PDB entry 7Z1O | electron microscopy, 2.70 A resolution | chains A and R of the 20 polymer chains in the assembly

[Chain A]
Protein: DNA-directed RNA polymerase III subunit RPC1
From: Saccharomyces cerevisiae W303
Notes: EC 2.7.7.6
Reference sequence: P04051 (RPC1_YEAST); residue numbers follow UniProt; this construct covers 1-1460
Amino-acid sequence (1460 residues; numbered 1 to 1460; the number before each row is that of its first residue):
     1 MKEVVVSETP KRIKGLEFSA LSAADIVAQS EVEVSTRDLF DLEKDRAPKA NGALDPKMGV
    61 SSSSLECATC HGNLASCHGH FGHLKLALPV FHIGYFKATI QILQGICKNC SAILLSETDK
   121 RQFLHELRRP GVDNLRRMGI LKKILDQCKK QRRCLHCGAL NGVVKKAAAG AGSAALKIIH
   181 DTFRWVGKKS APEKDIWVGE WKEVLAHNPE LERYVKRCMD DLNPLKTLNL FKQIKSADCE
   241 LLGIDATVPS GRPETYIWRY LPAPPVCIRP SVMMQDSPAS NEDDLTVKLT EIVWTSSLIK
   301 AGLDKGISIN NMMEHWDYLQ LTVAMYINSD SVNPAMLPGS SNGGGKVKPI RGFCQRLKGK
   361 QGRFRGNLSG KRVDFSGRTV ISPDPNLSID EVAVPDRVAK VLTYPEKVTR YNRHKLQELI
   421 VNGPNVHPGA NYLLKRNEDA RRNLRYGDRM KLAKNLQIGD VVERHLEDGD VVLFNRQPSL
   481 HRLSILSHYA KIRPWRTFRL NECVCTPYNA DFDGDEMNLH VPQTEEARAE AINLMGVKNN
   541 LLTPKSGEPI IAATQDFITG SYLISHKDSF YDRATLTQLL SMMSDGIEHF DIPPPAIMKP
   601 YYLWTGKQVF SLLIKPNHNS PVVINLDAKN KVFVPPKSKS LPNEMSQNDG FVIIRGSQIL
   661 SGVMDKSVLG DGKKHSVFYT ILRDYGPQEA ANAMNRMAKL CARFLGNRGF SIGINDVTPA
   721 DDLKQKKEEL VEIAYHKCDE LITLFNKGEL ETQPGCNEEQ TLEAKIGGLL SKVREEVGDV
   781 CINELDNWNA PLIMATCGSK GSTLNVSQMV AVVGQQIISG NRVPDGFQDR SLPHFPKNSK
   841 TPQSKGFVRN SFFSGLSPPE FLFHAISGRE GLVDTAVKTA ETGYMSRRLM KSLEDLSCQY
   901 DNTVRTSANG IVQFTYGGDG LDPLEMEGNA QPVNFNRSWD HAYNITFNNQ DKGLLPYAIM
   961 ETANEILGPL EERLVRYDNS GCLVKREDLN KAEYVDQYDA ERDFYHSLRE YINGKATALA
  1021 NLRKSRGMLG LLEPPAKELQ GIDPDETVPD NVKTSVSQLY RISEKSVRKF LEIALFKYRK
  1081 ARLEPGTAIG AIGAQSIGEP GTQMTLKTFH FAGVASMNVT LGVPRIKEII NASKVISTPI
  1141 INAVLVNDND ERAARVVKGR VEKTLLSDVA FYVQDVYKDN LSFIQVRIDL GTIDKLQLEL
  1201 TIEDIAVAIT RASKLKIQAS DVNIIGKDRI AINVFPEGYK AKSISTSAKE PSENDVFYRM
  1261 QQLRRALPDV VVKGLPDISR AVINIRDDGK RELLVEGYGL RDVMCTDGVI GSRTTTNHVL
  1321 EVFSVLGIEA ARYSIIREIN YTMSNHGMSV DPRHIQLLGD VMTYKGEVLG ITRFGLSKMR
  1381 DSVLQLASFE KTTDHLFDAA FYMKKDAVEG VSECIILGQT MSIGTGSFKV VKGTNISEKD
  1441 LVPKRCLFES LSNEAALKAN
Unresolved in the structure: 341-346, 1237-1252, 1459-1460
Ion coordination: Zn2+ site 1: Cys67, Cys70, Cys77, His80; Zn2+ site 2: Cys107, Cys110, Cys154, Cys157; Mg2+: Asp511, Asp513 (shared with C19(R), A20(R) of chain R)
Residues lining bound ligands: chapso (1N7): Lys1134, Val1135, Asp1277, Tyr1298, His1318, Leu1320, Glu1321, Ser1324
Swiss-Prot annotation at these positions:
  - region: Pro858 to Glu870 (Bridging helix)
  - binding site (Zn(2+)): Cys67, Cys70, Cys77, His80, Cys107, Cys110, Cys154
  - binding site (Mg(2+)): Asp511, Asp513, Asp515
  - mutagenesis: Thr506 (T506I: Temperature-sensitive), Asn509 (N509Y: Temperature-sensitive), Asn518 (N518Q: Temperature-sensitive)

[Chain R]
Molecule: 21-nt RNA strand
Sequence (21 nucleotides; numbered 0 to 20; the number before each row is that of its first residue; numbering starts at 0):
     0 UAUGCAUAAC GCCACAGAGC A
Unresolved in the structure: 0-9
Ion coordination: Mg2+: C19, A20 (shared with Asp511(A), Asp513(A) of chain A)

[Chain A / chain R interface]
Contacting residue pairs - 16 pairs, chain A then chain R:
  Val272(A) - G10(R)  sugar contact
  Val272(A) - C11(R)  sugar contact
  Met273(A) - G10(R)  hydrogen bond to the sugar
  Met274(A) - G10(R)  base contact
  Gln275(A) - G10(R)  hydrogen bond to the base
  Arg351(A) - C12(R)  salt bridge to the phosphate
  Arg378(A) - G18(R)  base contact
  Arg476(A) - C19(R)  hydrogen bond to the sugar
  Arg476(A) - A20(R)  sugar contact
  Pro478(A) - A20(R)  base contact
  Asn509(A) - A20(R)  hydrogen bond to the phosphate
  Asp511(A) - C19(R)  phosphate contact
  Asp511(A) - A20(R)  phosphate contact
  Asp513(A) - C19(R)  phosphate contact
  Asp513(A) - A20(R)  phosphate contact
  Asp515(A) - C19(R)  hydrogen bond to the sugar
Interface residues without a listed pair, chain A (14 interface residues in all): Lys348, Gly514

[Summary]
14 residues of chain A face 6 of chain R across their interface; the contacts include 5 hydrogen bonds and 1
salt bridge. Among the polar pairs are Gln275(A)-G10(R), Met273(A)-G10(R) and Arg476(A)-C19(R). Chain A binds
chapso.
Chain A is DNA-directed RNA polymerase III subunit RPC1 (Saccharomyces cerevisiae W303) and chain R is a 21-nt
RNA strand; the structure, Structure of yeast RNA Polymerase III PTC + NTPs, was determined by electron
microscopy, deposited together with 7Z1L, 7Z1M and 7Z1N.
